Entry 6ONH (X-ray diffraction, 2.24 A resolution); this record covers chain A.

[Chain A]
Name: HIV-1 LM/HT Clade A/E CRF01 gp120
Source organism: Human immunodeficiency virus 1
Reference sequence: A0A0M3KKW9 (A0A0M3KKW9_9HIV1); the author numbering skips numbers that UniProt does not, so the offset changes along the chain: 44-124 = UniProt 1-81; 198-300 = UniProt 82-184; 317-355 = UniProt 185-223; 357-396 = UniProt 224-263; 1 more segments
Chain sequence (355 residues; each row starts with the number of its first residue; note: 96 numbers in that range are skipped by the numbering (no residue carries them; nothing is unmodelled there)):
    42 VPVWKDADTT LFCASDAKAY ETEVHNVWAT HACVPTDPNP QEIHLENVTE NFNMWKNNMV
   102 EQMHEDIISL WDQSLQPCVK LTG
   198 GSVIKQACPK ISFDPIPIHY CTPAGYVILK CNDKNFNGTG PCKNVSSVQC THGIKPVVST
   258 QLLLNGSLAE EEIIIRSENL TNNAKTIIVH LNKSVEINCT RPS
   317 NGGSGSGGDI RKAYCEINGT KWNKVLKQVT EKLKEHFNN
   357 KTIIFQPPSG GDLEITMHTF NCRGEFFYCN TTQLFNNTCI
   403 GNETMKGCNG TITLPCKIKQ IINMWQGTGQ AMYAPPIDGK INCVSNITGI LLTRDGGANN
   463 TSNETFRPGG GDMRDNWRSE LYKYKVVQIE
Unresolved in the structure: 42, 317-324, 403-408, 492
Construct notes: expression tag (42-43); engineered mutation Tyr61 (His18 in A0A0M3KKW9), His105 (Gln62 in A0A0M3KKW9), Ile108 (Val65 in A0A0M3KKW9), Thr375 (His242 in A0A0M3KKW9), Asp474 (Asn335 in A0A0M3KKW9), Met475 (Ile336 in A0A0M3KKW9), Arg476 (Lys337 in A0A0M3KKW9)
Disulfides: Cys54-Cys74, Cys119-Cys205, Cys218-Cys247, Cys228-Cys239, Cys296-Cys331, Cys378-Cys445, Cys385-Cys418, Cys395-Cys410
Covalently attached groups: N-acetylglucosamine (NAG) linked to Asn234, Asn241, Asn262, Asn276, Asn289, Asn295, Asn334, Asn355, Asn386, Asn448
Residues lining bound ligands: MWD ((3S)-N~3~-(4-chloro-3-fluorophenyl)-N~1~-propylpiperidine-1,3-dicarboxamide): Trp112, Val255, Ser256, Thr257, Glu370, Ile371, Thr375, Phe376, Asn377, Phe382, Ile424, Asn425, Met426, Trp427, Gly472, Gly473, Asp474
Reported in the primary citation:
  - binding site for MWD: Trp112, Val255, Thr257, Glu370, Ile371, Thr375, Phe376, Phe382, Ile424, Asn425, Gly472 to Gly473, Asp474
  - mutagenesis - D368A: increased binding to MWD
  - mutagenesis - D368R: decreased binding to MWD
  - mutagenesis - D368R/E370R, E370R: abolished binding to MWD

[Overview]
Chain A binds compound MWD. N-acetylglucosamine is covalently linked to Asn234, Asn241, Asn262, Asn276, Asn289
and Asn295 and 4 more. The paper reports a binding site for MWD at Trp112, Val255 and Thr257 among others;
D368R/E370R and E370R abolish binding to MWD; 4 substitutions were tested in all.
Chain A is HIV-1 LM/HT Clade A/E CRF01 gp120 (Human immunodeficiency virus 1); the structure, Crystal
structure of HIV-1 LM/HT Clade A/E CRF01 gp120 core in complex with (S)-MCG-IV-031-A05, was determined by
X-ray diffraction (same publication as 6ONE, 6ONF, 6ONV and 6P9N).
